Entry 1UHV (X-ray diffraction, 2.10 A resolution); this record covers chains A and C of the 4 polymer chains in the assembly.

# Chain A (and C)
Molecule: Beta-xylosidase
Organism: Thermoanaerobacterium saccharolyticum
Notes: EC 3.2.1.37; chain C of this document is another copy of the same molecule, construct and numbering; everything in this record applies to it too
Reference sequence: P36906 (XYNB_THESA); numbering as in UniProt (aligned over 1-500)
Chain sequence (500 residues; row label = number of the first residue in the row):
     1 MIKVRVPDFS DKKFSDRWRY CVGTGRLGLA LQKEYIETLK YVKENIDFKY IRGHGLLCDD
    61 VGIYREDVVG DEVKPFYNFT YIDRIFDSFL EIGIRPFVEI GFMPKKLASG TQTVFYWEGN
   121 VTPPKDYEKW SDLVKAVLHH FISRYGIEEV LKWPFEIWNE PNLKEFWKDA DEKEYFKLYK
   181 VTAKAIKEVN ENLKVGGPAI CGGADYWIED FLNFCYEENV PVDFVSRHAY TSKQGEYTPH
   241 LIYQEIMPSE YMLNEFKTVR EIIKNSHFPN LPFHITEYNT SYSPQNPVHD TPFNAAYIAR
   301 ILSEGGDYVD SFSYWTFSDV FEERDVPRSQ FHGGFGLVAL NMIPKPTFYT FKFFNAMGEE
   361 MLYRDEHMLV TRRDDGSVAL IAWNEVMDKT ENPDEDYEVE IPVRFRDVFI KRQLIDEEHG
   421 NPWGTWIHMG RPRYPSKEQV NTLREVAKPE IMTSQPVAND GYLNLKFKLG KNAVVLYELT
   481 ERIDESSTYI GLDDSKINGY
Glycans and other covalent adducts: 1,5-anhydro-2-deoxy-2-fluoro-D-xylitol (DFX) linked to Glu277
Ligand contacts: 1,5-anhydro-2-deoxy-2-fluoro-D-xylitol (DFX): His54, Phe115, Asn159, Glu160, Phe166, His228, Tyr230, Tyr282, Trp315, Phe321, Glu323, Phe335

# Interface between chain A and chain C
Contacting residue pairs (129):
  Thr238(A) - Ile490(C)  hydrogen bond (side chain-backbone)
  Pro239(A) - Ile490(C)  hydrophobic
  His240(A) - Thr488(C)  hydrogen bond (side chain-backbone)
  His240(A) - Tyr489(C)
  His240(A) - Ile490(C)  hydrogen bond (side chain-backbone)
  Leu241(A) - Ile490(C)
  Tyr243(A) - Gly491(C)
  Tyr243(A) - Leu492(C)
  Tyr243(A) - Asp493(C)  hydrogen bond (side chain-backbone)
  Tyr243(A) - Lys496(C)
  Tyr243(A) - Ile497(C)  hydrophobic
  Ile246(A) - Asn498(C)  hydrogen bond (backbone-side chain)
  Pro287(A) - Ile497(C)  hydrophobic
  Thr291(A) - Tyr500(C)
  Pro292(A) - Tyr500(C)
  Phe293(A) - Asn498(C)
  Phe293(A) - Tyr500(C)
  Ser329(A) - Tyr489(C)
  Val386(A) - Asn498(C)
  Val386(A) - Gly499(C)
  Met387(A) - Asn498(C)  hydrogen bond (backbone-side chain)
  Met387(A) - Gly499(C)
  Asp388(A) - Gly499(C)
  Lys389(A) - Ser495(C)  hydrogen bond (side chain-backbone)
  Lys389(A) - Ile497(C)
  Lys389(A) - Tyr500(C)
  Phe409(A) - His428(C)
  Phe409(A) - Met429(C)  hydrophobic
  Lys411(A) - Thr442(C)  hydrogen bond
  Lys411(A) - Glu445(C)  salt bridge
  Glu417(A) - Tyr500(C)  hydrogen bond
  Trp423(A) - Asp494(C)
  Trp423(A) - Tyr500(C)  hydrophobic
  Thr425(A) - Thr453(C)  hydrogen bond
  Trp426(A) - Tyr489(C)
  Ile427(A) - Arg482(C)  hydrogen bond (backbone-side chain)
  Ile427(A) - Asp494(C)
  His428(A) - Phe409(C)
  His428(A) - Thr453(C)  hydrogen bond
  His428(A) - Ser454(C)  hydrogen bond (side chain-backbone)
  His428(A) - Gln455(C)
  His428(A) - Arg482(C)  hydrogen bond (backbone-side chain)
  Met429(A) - Phe409(C)  hydrophobic
  Met429(A) - Arg482(C)
  Met429(A) - Ile483(C)
  Gly430(A) - Arg482(C)
  Gly430(A) - Asp484(C)
  Gly430(A) - Glu485(C)  hydrogen bond (backbone-backbone)
  Gly430(A) - Ser486(C)
  Arg431(A) - Glu485(C)
  Arg431(A) - Ser486(C)  hydrogen bond
  Arg431(A) - Tyr489(C)  hydrogen bond (backbone-side chain)
  Arg431(A) - Leu492(C)
  Arg431(A) - Asp494(C)  salt bridge
  Pro432(A) - Glu485(C)
  Pro432(A) - Tyr489(C)
  Arg433(A) - Glu485(C)  hydrogen bond (backbone-side chain)
  Arg433(A) - Thr488(C)  hydrogen bond (side chain-backbone)
  Arg433(A) - Tyr489(C)
  Glu438(A) - Lys411(C)  salt bridge
  Thr442(A) - Lys411(C)  hydrogen bond
  Glu445(A) - Lys411(C)  salt bridge
  Val446(A) - Ile451(C)  hydrophobic
  Lys448(A) - Lys448(C)
  Ile451(A) - Glu445(C)
  Ile451(A) - Val446(C)  hydrophobic
  Thr453(A) - Thr425(C)  hydrogen bond
  Thr453(A) - His428(C)  hydrogen bond
  Ser454(A) - His428(C)  hydrogen bond (backbone-side chain)
  Gln455(A) - His428(C)
  Lys471(A) - Gly499(C)  hydrogen bond (side chain-backbone)
  Lys471(A) - Tyr500(C)
  Asn472(A) - Tyr500(C)  hydrogen bond
  Arg482(A) - Ile427(C)  hydrogen bond (side chain-backbone)
  Arg482(A) - His428(C)  hydrogen bond (side chain-backbone)
  Arg482(A) - Met429(C)
  Arg482(A) - Gly430(C)
  Asp484(A) - Gly430(C)
  Glu485(A) - Gly430(C)  hydrogen bond (backbone-backbone)
  Glu485(A) - Arg431(C)
  Glu485(A) - Pro432(C)
  Glu485(A) - Arg433(C)  hydrogen bond (side chain-backbone)
  Ser486(A) - Gly430(C)  hydrogen bond (backbone-backbone)
  Ser486(A) - Arg431(C)  hydrogen bond
  Thr488(A) - His240(C)  hydrogen bond (backbone-side chain)
  Thr488(A) - Arg433(C)  hydrogen bond (backbone-side chain)
  Tyr489(A) - His240(C)
  Tyr489(A) - Ser329(C)
  Tyr489(A) - Trp426(C)
  Tyr489(A) - Arg431(C)  hydrogen bond (side chain-backbone)
  Tyr489(A) - Pro432(C)
  Tyr489(A) - Arg433(C)
  Ile490(A) - Thr238(C)  hydrogen bond (backbone-side chain)
  Ile490(A) - Pro239(C)  hydrophobic
  Ile490(A) - His240(C)  hydrogen bond (backbone-side chain)
  Ile490(A) - Leu241(C)
  Gly491(A) - Leu241(C)
  Gly491(A) - Tyr243(C)
  Leu492(A) - Tyr243(C)
  Leu492(A) - Arg431(C)
  Asp493(A) - Tyr243(C)  hydrogen bond (backbone-side chain)
  Asp494(A) - Tyr243(C)
  Asp494(A) - Trp423(C)
  Asp494(A) - Ile427(C)
  Asp494(A) - Arg431(C)  salt bridge
  Ser495(A) - Lys389(C)  hydrogen bond (backbone-side chain)
  Lys496(A) - Tyr243(C)
  Ile497(A) - Tyr243(C)  hydrophobic
  Ile497(A) - Pro287(C)  hydrophobic
  Ile497(A) - Val288(C)  hydrophobic
  Ile497(A) - Trp423(C)  hydrophobic
  Asn498(A) - Glu245(C)
  Asn498(A) - Ile246(C)  hydrogen bond (side chain-backbone)
  Asn498(A) - Phe293(C)
  Asn498(A) - Val386(C)
  Asn498(A) - Met387(C)  hydrogen bond (side chain-backbone)
  Gly499(A) - Val386(C)
  Gly499(A) - Met387(C)
  Gly499(A) - Asp388(C)
  Gly499(A) - Lys389(C)
  Gly499(A) - Lys471(C)  hydrogen bond (backbone-side chain)
  Tyr500(A) - Thr291(C)
  Tyr500(A) - Pro292(C)
  Tyr500(A) - Phe293(C)  hydrogen bond (side chain-backbone)
  Tyr500(A) - Lys389(C)
  Tyr500(A) - Glu417(C)  hydrogen bond
  Tyr500(A) - Trp423(C)  hydrophobic
  Tyr500(A) - Lys471(C)
  Tyr500(A) - Asn472(C)  hydrogen bond
Other interface residues (no listed pair), chain A (61 interface residues in all): Gln244, Glu245, Val288, Asn441, Ile483
Other interface residues (no listed pair), chain C (62 interface residues in all): Gln244, Gln413, Glu438, Asn441

# Summary
61 residues of chain A face 62 of chain C across their interface; the contacts include 44 hydrogen bonds and 5
salt bridges. Polar pairs include Lys411(A)-Glu445(C), Arg431(A)-Asp494(C) and Glu438(A)-Lys411(C).
1,5-anhydro-2-deoxy-2-fluoro-D-xylitol is covalently linked to Glu277(A).
Both chains are Beta-xylosidase (Thermoanaerobacterium saccharolyticum). Entry 1UHV (Crystal structure of
beta-D-xylosidase from Thermoanaerobacterium saccharolyticum, a family 39 glycoside hydrolase) was determined
by X-ray diffraction together with 1PX8 from the same study.
